PDB entry 7VHQ | electron microscopy, 3.27 A resolution | chains G and H of the 12 polymer chains in the assembly

== Chain G (and H) ==
Molecule: Modulator of FtsH protease HflC
Organism: Escherichia coli
Notes: chain H of this document is another copy of the same molecule, construct and numbering; everything in this record applies to it too
UniProtKB: A0A3R1A7Q4 (A0A3R1A7Q4_ECOLX); residues 1-329 here = UniProt positions 1-329
Amino-acid sequence (329 residues; row label = number of the first residue in the row):
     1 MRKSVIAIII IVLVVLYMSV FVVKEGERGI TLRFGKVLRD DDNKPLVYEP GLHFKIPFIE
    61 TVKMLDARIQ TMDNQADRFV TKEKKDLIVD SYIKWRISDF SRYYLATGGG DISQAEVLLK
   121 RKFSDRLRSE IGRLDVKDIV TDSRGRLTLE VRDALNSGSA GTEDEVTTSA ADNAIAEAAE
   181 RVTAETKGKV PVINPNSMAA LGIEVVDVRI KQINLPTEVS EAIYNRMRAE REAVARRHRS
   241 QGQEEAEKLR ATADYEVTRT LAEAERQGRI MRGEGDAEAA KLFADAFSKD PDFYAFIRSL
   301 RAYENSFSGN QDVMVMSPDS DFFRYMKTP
Disordered / not traced: 161-190

== How chain G and chain H interact ==
Contacting residue pairs (12):
  Ala-295(G) / Tyr-325(H)
  Phe-296(G) / Tyr-325(H)  hydrophobic
  Ser-299(G) / Tyr-325(H)
  Tyr-303(G) / Phe-322(H)  hydrogen bond (side chain-backbone)
  Tyr-303(G) / Phe-323(H)
  Tyr-303(G) / Arg-324(H)
  Tyr-303(G) / Tyr-325(H)  hydrogen bond (side chain-backbone)
  Tyr-303(G) / Met-326(H)
  Phe-307(G) / Phe-323(H)  hydrophobic
  Met-314(G) / Met-326(H)  hydrophobic
  Asp-321(G) / Thr-328(H)
  Arg-324(G) / Thr-328(H)
Other interface residues (no listed pair), chain G (12 interface residues in all): Lys-84, Asp-292, Leu-300, Ala-302
Other interface residues (no listed pair), chain H (7 interface residues in all): Arg-231

== Overview ==
12 residues of chain G and 7 residues of chain H are in contact; the contacts include 2 hydrogen bonds. Polar
pairs include Tyr-303(G)/Phe-322(H) and Tyr-303(G)/Tyr-325(H).
Chain G and chain H are both Modulator of FtsH protease HflC (Escherichia coli); the structure, Structural
insights into the membrane microdomain organization by SPFH family proteins, was determined by electron
microscopy (same publication as 7VHP).
